PDB entry 5W5D | X-ray diffraction, 2.50 A resolution | chains A and B of the 6 polymer chains in the assembly

[Chain A]
Name: Vesicle-associated membrane protein 2
Source organism: Rattus norvegicus
Reference sequence: P63045 (VAMP2_RAT); residue numbers follow UniProt; this construct covers 28-66
Sequence (40 residues; numbered 27 to 66; the number before each row is that of its first residue):
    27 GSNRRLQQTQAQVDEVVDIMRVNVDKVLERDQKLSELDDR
Disordered / not traced: 27-28
Construct notes: expression tag (27)
Swiss-Prot annotation at these positions:
  - site ((Microbial infection) Cleavage): Gln58, Lys59, Lys59, Leu60, Arg66

[Chain B]
Name: Syntaxin-1A
Source organism: Rattus norvegicus
Reference sequence: P32851 (STX1A_RAT); numbering as in UniProt (aligned over 191-256)
Sequence (67 residues; numbered 190 to 256; the number before each row is that of its first residue):
   190 MALSEIETRHSEIIKLENSIRELHDMFMDMAMLVESQGEMIDRIEYNVEH
   240 AVDYVERAVSDTKKAVK
Disordered / not traced: 190-191, 246-256
Construct notes: initiating methionine (190)
Swiss-Prot annotation at these positions:
  - site: Lys253, Ala254 (Microbial infection: Cleavage)
  - cross-link (Glycyl lysine isopeptide (Lys-Gly)): Lys252 (interchain with G-Cter in SUMO), Lys253 (interchain with G-Cter in SUMO), Lys256 (interchain with G-Cter in SUMO)

[How chain A and chain B interact]
Contacting residue pairs - 38 pairs, chain A then chain B:
  Leu32(A) - Glu201(B)
  Leu32(A) - Ile202(B)  hydrophobic
  Leu32(A) - Leu205(B)  hydrophobic
  Thr35(A) - Leu205(B)
  Gln36(A) - Lys204(B)
  Gln36(A) - Leu205(B)  hydrogen bond (side chain-backbone)
  Gln36(A) - Ser208(B)  hydrogen bond
  Val39(A) - Leu205(B)  hydrophobic
  Val39(A) - Ser208(B)
  Val39(A) - Ile209(B)  hydrophobic
  Val42(A) - Leu212(B)  hydrophobic
  Val43(A) - Leu212(B)  hydrophobic
  Val43(A) - Met215(B)
  Met46(A) - Leu212(B)  hydrophobic
  Met46(A) - Met215(B)
  Met46(A) - Phe216(B)  hydrophobic
  Met46(A) - Met219(B)  hydrophobic
  Asn49(A) - Met219(B)
  Val50(A) - Met219(B)  hydrophobic
  Val53(A) - Met219(B)  hydrophobic
  Val53(A) - Leu222(B)  hydrophobic
  Val53(A) - Val223(B)  hydrophobic
  Val53(A) - Gln226(B)  hydrogen bond (backbone-side chain)
  Leu54(A) - Leu222(B)  hydrophobic
  Arg56(A) - Gln226(B)  hydrogen bond
  Arg56(A) - Ile230(B)
  Asp57(A) - Gln226(B)
  Asp57(A) - Met229(B)
  Leu60(A) - Gln226(B)
  Leu60(A) - Met229(B)  hydrophobic
  Leu60(A) - Ile230(B)  hydrophobic
  Leu60(A) - Ile233(B)
  Ser61(A) - Met229(B)
  Leu63(A) - Ile233(B)
  Asp64(A) - Met229(B)
  Asp64(A) - Arg232(B)  salt bridge
  Asp64(A) - Ile233(B)
  Asp64(A) - Asn236(B)  hydrogen bond (backbone-side chain)
Other interface residues (no listed pair), chain A (19 interface residues in all): Asp40, Arg47
Other interface residues (no listed pair), chain B (20 interface residues in all): Arg198, Glu211

[Overview]
19 residues of chain A and 20 residues of chain B are in contact, with 5 hydrogen bonds and 1 salt bridge.
Polar pairs include Asp64(A)-Arg232(B), Gln36(A)-Leu205(B) and Gln36(A)-Ser208(B).
Here chain A is Vesicle-associated membrane protein 2 and chain B is Syntaxin-1A, both from Rattus norvegicus.
Entry 5W5D (Crystal structure of the primed SNARE-Complexin-Synaptotagmin-1 C2B complex) was determined by
X-ray diffraction, deposited together with 5W5C.
